Entry 8VAP (electron microscopy, 3.00 A resolution); this record covers chains F and G of the 7 polymer chains in the assembly.

Chain F (and G):
Protein: Beta sliding clamp
Source organism: Escherichia coli
Notes: chain G of this document is another copy of the same molecule, construct and numbering; everything in this record applies to it too
UniProt: P0A988 (DPO3B_ECOLI); residue numbers follow UniProt; this construct covers 1-366
Sequence (369 residues; numbered -2 to 366; the number before each row is that of its first residue; numbers below 1 keep their minus sign (Gly-2 is residue -2)):
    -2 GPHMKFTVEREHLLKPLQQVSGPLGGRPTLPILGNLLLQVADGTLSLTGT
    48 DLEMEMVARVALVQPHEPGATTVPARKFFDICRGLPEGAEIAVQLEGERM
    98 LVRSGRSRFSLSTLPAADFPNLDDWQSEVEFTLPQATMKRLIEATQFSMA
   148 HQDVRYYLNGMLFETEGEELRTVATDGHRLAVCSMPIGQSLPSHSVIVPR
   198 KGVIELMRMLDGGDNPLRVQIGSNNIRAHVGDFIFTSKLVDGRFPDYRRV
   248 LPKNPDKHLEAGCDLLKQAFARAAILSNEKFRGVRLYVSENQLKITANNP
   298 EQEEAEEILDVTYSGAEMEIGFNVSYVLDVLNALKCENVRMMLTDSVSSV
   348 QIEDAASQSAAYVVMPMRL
Differences from the reference sequence: expression tag (-2 to 0)
Swiss-Prot annotation at these positions:
  - binding site (DNA): Arg24, Arg73, Gln149, Tyr153, Tyr154

Interface between chain F and chain G:
Contacting residue pairs (29):
  Lys74(F) with Glu298(G)
  Asp77(F) with Ile272(G)
  Ile78(F) with Ile272(G)
  Gly81(F) with Ile272(G)
  Leu82(F) with Arg269(G)
  Pro83(F) with Arg269(G)
  Arg96(F) with Gln299(G); Glu300(G); Glu301(G)
  Arg103(F) with Glu303(G); Glu304(G); Ile305(G), hydrogen bond (backbone-backbone); Leu306(G); Asp307(G), salt bridge
  Ser104(F) with Arg269(G); Glu303(G); Glu304(G), hydrogen bond
  Arg105(F) with Ala302(G); Glu303(G), hydrogen bond (backbone-backbone)
  Phe106(F) with Arg269(G); Leu273(G), hydrophobic; Glu301(G); Ala302(G), hydrophobic; Glu304(G)
  Ser107(F) with Glu300(G); Glu301(G), hydrogen bond (backbone-backbone)
  Leu108(F) with Glu300(G)
  Ser109(F) with Glu298(G); Gln299(G)

Overview:
The interface between chain F and chain G involves 14 residues on one side and 13 on the other, with 4
hydrogen bonds and 1 salt bridge. Polar contacts include Arg103(F)-Asp307(G), Ser104(F)-Glu304(G) and
Arg103(F)-Ile305(G). Curated annotation (UniProt) lists 5 DNA-binding residues on chain F.
Chain F and chain G are both Beta sliding clamp (Escherichia coli); the structure, Structure of the E. coli
clamp loader bound to the beta clamp in a Fully-Open conformation, was determined by electron microscopy,
deposited together with 8VAL, 8VAM, 8VAN, 8VAQ, 8VAR, 8VAS and 8VAT.
